3STW - chains A and B; structure by X-ray diffraction, 2.31 A resolution.

Chain A (and B):
Molecule: Methylketone synthase 1
Organism: Lycopersicon hirsutum f. glabratum
Notes: chain B of this document is another copy of the same molecule, construct and numbering; everything in this record applies to it too
UniProt: E0YCS2 (E0YCS2_SOLHA); residue numbers follow UniProt; this construct covers 1-265
Chain sequence (267 residues; numbered -1 to 265; the number before each row is that of its first residue; numbers below 1 keep their minus sign (Gly-1 is residue -1)):
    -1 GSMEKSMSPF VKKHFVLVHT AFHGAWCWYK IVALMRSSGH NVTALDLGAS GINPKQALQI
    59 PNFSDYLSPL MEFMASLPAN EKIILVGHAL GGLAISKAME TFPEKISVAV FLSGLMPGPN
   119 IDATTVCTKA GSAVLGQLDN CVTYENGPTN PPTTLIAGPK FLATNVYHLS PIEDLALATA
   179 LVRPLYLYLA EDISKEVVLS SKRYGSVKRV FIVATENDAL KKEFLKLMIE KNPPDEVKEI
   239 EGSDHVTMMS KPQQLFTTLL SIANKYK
Unresolved in the structure: -1 to 7 (chain B: -1 to 6)
Sequence notes: expression tag (-1 to 0)
Residues lining bound ligands: tridec-12-en-2-one (2TD): Thr18, Ala19, Phe20, Ala87, Leu88, Cys125, Ala128, Gly129, Val132, Leu183, Tyr186, Ala188, Ile191, His243
What the authors report for this chain:
  - binding site for tridec-12-en-2-one: His243
  - catalytic residues: Thr18, His243 (proposed by the authors, not directly observed)
  - mutagenesis - T18A, T18A/A87S, A19F, A19M, A19M/A128M, A87C, A87S/N215D, L88W/V132W, A128W, V132W, H243A: decreased catalytic activity
  - mutagenesis - A128M, N215A: unchanged catalytic activity
  - mutagenesis - A87S: increased catalytic activity
  - mutagenesis - A87C: abolished catalytic activity
  - mutagenesis - T18A/A87S, A87C: decreased stability
  - mutagenesis - N215D: decreased catalytic activity on thioesterase/decarboxylase
  - mutagenesis - A87S/N215D: unchanged catalytic activity on thioesterase
  - mutagenesis - L88W: unchanged catalytic activity on 3-ketomyristate
  - mutagenesis - L88W, C125W, G129W (44-fold): increased catalytic activity on 3-ketoheptanoate
  - mutagenesis - G129W: decreased binding to 3-ketomyristate
  - mutagenesis - G129W: increased binding to 3-ketoheptanoate
  - specificity-determining residues: Cys125, Gly129
  - mutagenesis - N215D: decreased catalytic activity (thioesterase/decarboxylase activity)

Interface between chain A and chain B:
Residue-residue contacts - 28 pairs, chain A then chain B:
  Trp24(A) - Leu175(B)
  Trp24(A) - Leu179(B)  hydrophobic
  Tyr27(A) - Tyr27(B)
  Tyr27(A) - Glu171(B)
  Tyr27(A) - Ala174(B)
  Tyr27(A) - Leu175(B)  hydrophobic
  Ala31(A) - Glu171(B)
  Arg34(A) - Thr177(B)
  Ile50(A) - Ala178(B)
  Ile50(A) - Leu179(B)
  Ile50(A) - Val180(B)
  Ile50(A) - Arg181(B)
  Pro52(A) - Gln54(B)
  Gln54(A) - Pro52(B)
  Gln54(A) - Gln54(B)
  Glu171(A) - Tyr27(B)
  Glu171(A) - Ala31(B)
  Ala174(A) - Tyr27(B)
  Leu175(A) - Trp24(B)
  Leu175(A) - Tyr27(B)  hydrophobic
  Leu175(A) - Leu175(B)  hydrophobic
  Thr177(A) - Arg34(B)  hydrogen bond
  Ala178(A) - Ile50(B)
  Leu179(A) - Trp24(B)  hydrophobic
  Leu179(A) - Ile50(B)
  Leu179(A) - Leu179(B)  hydrophobic
  Val180(A) - Ile50(B)
  Arg181(A) - Ile50(B)
Interface residues without a listed pair, chain A (21 interface residues in all): Lys28, Val30, Ser35, Gly49, Ile170, Asp172
Interface residues without a listed pair, chain B (22 interface residues in all): Ala23, Lys28, Val30, Ser35, Asp44, Gly49, Ile170

Summary:
Chain A and chain B form an interface of 21 and 22 residues respectively, with 1 hydrogen bond. The
hydrogen-bonded pair is Thr177(A)-Arg34(B). Bound to chain A: tridec-12-en-2-one. The paper reports catalytic
residues Thr18(A) and His243(A); T18A, T18A/A87S and A19F of chain A, among others, reduce catalytic activity;
18 substitutions were tested in all.
Both chains are Methylketone synthase 1 (Lycopersicon hirsutum f. glabratum). Entry 3STW (Crystal Structure of
tomato Methylketone Synthase I complexed with 2-tridecanone) was determined by X-ray diffraction, deposited
together with 3STT, 3STU, 3STV, 3STX and 3STY.
